4BGZ - chains E and F of the 6 polymer chains in the assembly; structure by X-ray diffraction, 2.68 A resolution.

== Chain E ==
Protein: Hemagglutinin
From: Influenza virus
Notes: fragment: ha1 trypsin released ectodomain, residues 17-338
Reference sequence: Q207Z6 (Q207Z6_9INFA); residues 1-322 here correspond to UniProt positions 17-338 (UniProt number = residue number + 16)
Amino-acid sequence (327 residues; each row starts with the number of its first residue; numbering starts at 0):
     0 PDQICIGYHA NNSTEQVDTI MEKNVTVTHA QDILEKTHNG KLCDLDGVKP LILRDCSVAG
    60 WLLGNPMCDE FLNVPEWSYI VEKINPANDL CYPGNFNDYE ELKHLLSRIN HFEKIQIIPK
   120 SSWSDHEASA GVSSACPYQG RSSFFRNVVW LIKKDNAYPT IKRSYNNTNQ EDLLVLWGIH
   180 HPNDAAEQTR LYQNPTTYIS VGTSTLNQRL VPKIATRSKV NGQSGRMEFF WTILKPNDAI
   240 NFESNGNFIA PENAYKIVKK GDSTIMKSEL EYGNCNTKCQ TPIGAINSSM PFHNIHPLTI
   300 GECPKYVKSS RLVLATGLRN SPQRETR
Not modelled in the structure: 320-326
Construct notes: expression tag (0, 323-326)
Cystine bridges: Cys42-Cys274, Cys55-Cys67, Cys90-Cys135, Cys278-Cys302
Covalently attached groups: N-acetylglucosamine (NAG) linked to Asn165

== Chain F ==
Protein: Haemagglutinin HA1
From: Influenza virus
Notes: fragment: ha2 trypsin released ectodomain, residues 347-512
Reference sequence: Q207Z6 (Q207Z6_9INFA); residues 1-166 here correspond to UniProt positions 347-512 (UniProt number = residue number + 346)
Amino-acid sequence (166 residues; row label = number of the first residue in the row):
     1 GLFGAIAGFI EGGWQGMVDG WYGYHHSNEQ GSGYAADKES TQKAIDGVTN KVNSIIDKMN
    61 TQFEAVGREF NNLERRIENL NKKMEDGFLD VWTYNAELLV LMENERTLDF HDSNVKNLYD
   121 KVRLQLRDNA KELGNGCFEF YHRCDNECME SVRNGTYDYP QYSEEA
Not modelled in the structure: 1-9, 158-166
Cystine bridges: Cys144-Cys148

== Chain E / chain F interface ==
Cross-chain cystine bridges: Cys4(E)-Cys137(F)
Residue-residue contacts (89):
  Asp1(E) with Ser27(F); Asn28(F), hydrogen bond; Glu29(F), hydrogen bond (side chain-backbone); Phe140(F), hydrogen bond (backbone-backbone); Arg143(F), salt bridge; Cys144(F), hydrogen bond (side chain-backbone)
  Gln2(E) with His26(F); Ser27(F), hydrogen bond (backbone-backbone); Cys137(F); Phe138(F)
  Ile3(E) with His25(F); Cys137(F); Phe138(F), hydrogen bond (backbone-backbone); Phe140(F), hydrophobic
  Cys4(E) with Trp14(F); Tyr24(F); His25(F), hydrogen bond (backbone-backbone); Gly136(F); Cys137(F), disulfide
  Ile5(E) with Ile10(F); Trp14(F); Gly23(F); Tyr24(F), hydrophobic; Leu118(F), hydrophobic; Tyr119(F), hydrophobic; Val122(F), hydrophobic; Gly136(F), hydrogen bond (backbone-backbone)
  Gly6(E) with Trp14(F); Tyr22(F); Gly23(F), hydrogen bond (backbone-backbone)
  Tyr7(E) with Gly12(F); Gly13(F), hydrogen bond (side chain-backbone); Trp14(F), hydrogen bond (backbone-backbone); Trp21(F); Val115(F), hydrophobic
  His8(E) with Trp14(F); Met17(F), hydrogen bond (side chain-backbone); Gly20(F); Trp21(F), hydrogen bond (backbone-backbone)
  Ala9(E) with Trp14(F), hydrogen bond (backbone-backbone); Gln15(F)
  Asn11(E) with Gln15(F), hydrogen bond
  Val16(E) with Asn104(F)
  Asp17(E) with Leu101(F); Asn104(F), hydrogen bond (backbone-side chain)
  Thr18(E) with Leu101(F); Asn104(F); Glu105(F)
  Ile19(E) with Leu101(F), hydrophobic; Met102(F), hydrophobic; Glu105(F)
  Met20(E) with Glu105(F), hydrogen bond (backbone-side chain)
  His28(E) with Trp21(F)
  Glu99(E) with Glu69(F); Phe70(F); Asn71(F)
  Lys102(E) with Glu69(F), salt bridge
  Pro290(E) with Ile56(F), hydrophobic
  Phe291(E) with Met59(F), hydrophobic
  Pro296(E) with Leu89(F), hydrophobic
  Leu297(E) with Ala65(F); Val66(F); Gly67(F)
  Lys304(E) with Met59(F); Asn60(F), hydrogen bond (side chain-backbone); Gln62(F); Glu64(F), salt bridge
  Tyr305(E) with Gln62(F), hydrogen bond (backbone-side chain); Leu89(F), hydrophobic
  Val306(E) with Thr93(F)
  Lys307(E) with Asp86(F), salt bridge; Asp90(F), salt bridge; Thr93(F), hydrogen bond (backbone-side chain)
  Ser308(E) with Thr93(F); Glu97(F), hydrogen bond
  Leu311(E) with Val100(F), hydrophobic
  Val312(E) with Val100(F); Asn104(F), hydrogen bond (backbone-side chain)
  Leu313(E) with Glu103(F); Asn104(F)
  Ala314(E) with Asn104(F), hydrogen bond (backbone-side chain); Thr107(F)
  Thr315(E) with Trp21(F); Val48(F); His111(F)
  Gly316(E) with His111(F), hydrogen bond (backbone-side chain)
  Leu317(E) with Trp21(F), hydrophobic; His111(F)
  Arg318(E) with Leu108(F)
Other interface residues (no listed pair), chain E (42 interface residues in all): Pro0, Val24, Val26, Ile32, Glu81, Ile264, Lys266
Other interface residues (no listed pair), chain F (63 interface residues in all): Val18, Val52, Thr61, Glu74, Glu85, Ala96, Leu98, Leu133, Glu139, Met149, Val152

== Overview ==
42 residues of chain E face 63 of chain F across their interface; the contacts include 1 disulfide bond, 24
hydrogen bonds and 5 salt bridges. Among the polar pairs are Asp1(E)-Arg143(F), Lys102(E)-Glu69(F) and
Lys304(E)-Glu64(F). N-acetylglucosamine is covalently linked to Asn165(E).
Chain E is Hemagglutinin and chain F is Haemagglutinin HA1, both from Influenza virus; the structure, Crystal
Structure of H5 (tyTy) Influenza Virus Haemagglutinin, was determined by X-ray diffraction, deposited together
with 4BGW, 4BGX, 4BGY, 4BH0, 4BH1, 4BH2, 4BH3 and 4BH4.
